Entry 3GQR (X-ray diffraction, 2.40 A resolution); this record covers chains B and C of the 4 polymer chains in the assembly.

[Chain B]
Name: Hemoglobin subunit beta-A/B
From: Felis silvestris catus
UniProt: P07412 (HBB_FELCA); numbering as in UniProt (aligned over 2-146)
Amino-acid sequence (145 residues; each row starts with the number of its first residue):
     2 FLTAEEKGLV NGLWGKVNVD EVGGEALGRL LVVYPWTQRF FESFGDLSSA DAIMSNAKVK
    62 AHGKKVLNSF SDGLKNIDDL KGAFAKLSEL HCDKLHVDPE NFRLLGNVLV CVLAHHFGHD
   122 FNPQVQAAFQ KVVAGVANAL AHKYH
Ion coordination: heme Fe near His92 (its only coordinating residue here)
Residues lining bound ligands: heme (HEM): Thr38, Phe41, Phe42, Ser44, Phe45, His63, Lys66, Val67, Ser70, Phe71, Phe85, Leu88, Leu91, His92, Leu96, Val98, Asn102, Phe103, Leu106, Val137, Ala138, Leu141
Swiss-Prot annotation at these positions:
  - binding site (heme b): His63, His92
  - modified residue: Ser44 (Phosphoserine), Lys59 (N6-acetyllysine), Lys82 (N6-acetyllysine), Cys93 (S-nitrosocysteine), Lys144 (N6-acetyllysine)
  - natural variant: Thr4 (T4S: In beta-B), Asn139 (N139S: In beta-B), Lys144 (K144R: In beta-B)

[Chain C]
Name: Hemoglobin subunit alpha
From: Felis silvestris catus
UniProt: P07405 (HBA_FELCA); residues 1-141 here = UniProt positions 1-141
Amino-acid sequence (141 residues; each row starts with the number of its first residue):
     1 VLSAADKSNV KACWGKIGSH AGEYGAEALE RTFCSFPTTK TYFPHFDLSH GSAQVKAHGQ
    61 KVADALTQAV AHMDDLPTAM SALSDLHAYK LRVDPVNFKF LSHCLLVTLA CHHPAEFTPA
   121 VHASLDKFFS AVSTVLTSKY R
Ion coordination: heme Fe near His87 (its only coordinating residue here)
Residues lining bound ligands: heme (HEM): Thr39, Tyr42, Phe43, His45, Phe46, His58, Lys61, Val62, Ala65, Leu66, Met80, Leu83, Leu86, His87, Leu91, Val93, Asn97, Phe98, Leu101, Leu105, Val132, Leu136
Swiss-Prot annotation at these positions:
  - binding site (O2): His58
  - binding site (heme b): His87
  - modified residue: Ser3 (Phosphoserine), Lys7 (N6-succinyllysine), Lys11 (N6-succinyllysine), Lys16 (N6-acetyllysine), Tyr24 (Phosphotyrosine), Ser35 (Phosphoserine), Lys40 (N6-succinyllysine), Ser49 (Phosphoserine), Ser102 (Phosphoserine), Thr108 (Phosphothreonine), Ser124 (Phosphoserine), Thr134 (Phosphothreonine), Thr137 (Phosphothreonine), Ser138 (Phosphoserine)

[Interface between chain B and chain C]
Pairs across the interface - 21 pairs, chain B then chain C:
  Val34(B) - Arg141(C)  hydrogen bond (backbone-side chain)
  Tyr35(B) - Arg141(C)
  Trp37(B) - Arg92(C)
  Trp37(B) - Arg141(C)
  Arg40(B) - Tyr89(C)
  Arg40(B) - Lys90(C)
  Arg40(B) - Arg92(C)
  His97(B) - Thr41(C)
  His97(B) - Pro44(C)
  Val98(B) - Thr41(C)
  Asp99(B) - Thr41(C)
  Asp99(B) - Tyr42(C)  hydrogen bond
  Asp99(B) - Asp94(C)
  Asp99(B) - Asn97(C)  hydrogen bond
  Pro100(B) - Thr38(C)
  Glu101(B) - Asp94(C)
  Glu101(B) - Val96(C)
  Tyr145(B) - Thr38(C)
  Tyr145(B) - Thr41(C)
  His146(B) - Pro37(C)
  His146(B) - Lys40(C)  hydrogen bond (backbone-side chain)
Also at the interface, not in a pair above, chain B (13 interface residues in all): Pro36, Asn102
Also at the interface, not in a pair above, chain C (14 interface residues in all): Leu91

[Summary]
The interface between chain B and chain C involves 13 residues on one side and 14 on the other, with 4
hydrogen bonds. Polar pairs include Val34(B)-Arg141(C), Asp99(B)-Tyr42(C) and Asp99(B)-Asn97(C). Bound to
chain B: heme. Ligands of chain C: heme.
Chain B is Hemoglobin subunit beta-A/B and chain C is Hemoglobin subunit alpha, both from Felis silvestris
catus; the structure, Crystal structure determination of cat (Felis silvestris catus) hemoglobin at 2.4
angstrom resolution, was determined by X-ray diffraction.
